9B4F - chains A and B; structure by electron microscopy, 3.27 A resolution.

Chain A (and B):
Protein: Phosphatidylserine synthase 1
Organism: Homo sapiens
Notes: EC 2.7.8.29; engineered mutation(s): P269S; chain B of this document is another copy of the same molecule, construct and numbering; everything in this record applies to it too
UniProtKB: P48651 (PTSS1_HUMAN); residues 1-473 here = UniProt positions 1-473
Amino-acid sequence (481 residues; row label = number of the first residue in the row):
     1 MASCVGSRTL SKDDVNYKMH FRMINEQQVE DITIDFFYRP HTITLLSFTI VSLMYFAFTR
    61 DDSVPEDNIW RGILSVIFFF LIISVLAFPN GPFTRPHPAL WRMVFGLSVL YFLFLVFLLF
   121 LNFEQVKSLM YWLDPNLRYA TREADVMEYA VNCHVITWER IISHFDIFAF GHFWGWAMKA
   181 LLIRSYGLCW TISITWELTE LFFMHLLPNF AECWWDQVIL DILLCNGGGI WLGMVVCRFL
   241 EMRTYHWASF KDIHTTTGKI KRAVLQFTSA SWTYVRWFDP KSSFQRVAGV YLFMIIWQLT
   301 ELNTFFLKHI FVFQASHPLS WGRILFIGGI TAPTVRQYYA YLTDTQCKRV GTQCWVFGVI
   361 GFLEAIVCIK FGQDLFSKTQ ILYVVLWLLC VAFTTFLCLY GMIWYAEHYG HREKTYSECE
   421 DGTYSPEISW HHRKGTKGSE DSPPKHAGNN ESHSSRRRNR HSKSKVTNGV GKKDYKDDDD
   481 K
Unresolved in the structure: 1-39, 249-283, 410-481
Differences from the reference sequence: variant S269 (Pro in P48651); expression tag (474-481)
Cystine bridges: C153-C213
Ion coordination: Ca2+: E197, E200, E212, D221
Swiss-Prot annotation at these positions:
  - modified residue: A2 (N-acetylalanine), S417 (Phosphoserine), S425 (Phosphoserine), S442 (Phosphoserine), S454 (Phosphoserine)
  - natural variant: L265 (L265P: In LMHD), Q353 (Q353R: In LMHD)
Reported in the primary citation:
  - conformationally variable residues: F168, N209
  - Ca2+ coordination: E197, E200, E212, D221
  - contacts within the chain: K179-E301 (salt bridge)
  - catalytic residues: H172 (proposed by the authors, not directly observed)
  - disease-associated variants - L265P: increased catalytic activity (citing earlier work)
  - mutagenesis - F168W, G171W, G175W: decreased catalytic activity
  - mutagenesis - F168A: abolished catalytic activity
  - specificity-determining residues: F313, S320 (by similarity / conservation)

How chain A and chain B interact:
Residue-residue contacts (68):
  T42(A) with W355(B)
  I43(A) with W355(B), hydrophobic
  L46(A) with V359(B), hydrophobic
  I50(A) with V359(B), hydrophobic; F362(B), hydrophobic
  L53(A) with L119(B), hydrophobic; F120(B), hydrophobic
  M54(A) with F362(B), hydrophobic; I366(B), hydrophobic
  F56(A) with F120(B), hydrophobic
  A57(A) with L119(B), hydrophobic; K370(B)
  F58(A) with I366(B), hydrophobic; K370(B)
  R60(A) with F120(B), hydrogen bond (side chain-backbone)
  D62(A) with F120(B); N122(B), hydrogen bond (backbone-side chain); K370(B), salt bridge
  P65(A) with Q125(B), hydrogen bond (backbone-side chain)
  N68(A) with F120(B); Q125(B), hydrogen bond
  I69(A) with Q125(B)
  G72(A) with F117(B)
  S75(A) with F120(B)
  V76(A) with L113(B); F117(B), hydrophobic
  F79(A) with F112(B), hydrophobic; L113(B), hydrophobic; V116(B), hydrophobic
  F80(A) with F80(B), hydrophobic; L113(B), hydrophobic
  I83(A) with V109(B), hydrophobic; F112(B), hydrophobic
  A87(A) with F88(B)
  F88(A) with A87(B); F88(B), hydrophobic
  V109(A) with I83(B), hydrophobic
  F112(A) with F79(B), hydrophobic; I83(B), hydrophobic
  L113(A) with V76(B); F79(B), hydrophobic; F80(B), hydrophobic
  V116(A) with F79(B), hydrophobic
  F117(A) with G72(B); V76(B), hydrophobic
  L119(A) with L53(B), hydrophobic; A57(B), hydrophobic
  F120(A) with L53(B), hydrophobic; F56(B), hydrophobic; R60(B), hydrogen bond (backbone-side chain); D62(B); N68(B); S75(B)
  N122(A) with D62(B), hydrogen bond (side chain-backbone)
  Q125(A) with P65(B), hydrogen bond (side chain-backbone); N68(B), hydrogen bond; I69(B)
  W355(A) with T42(B); I43(B), hydrophobic
  V359(A) with L46(B), hydrophobic; I50(B), hydrophobic
  F362(A) with I50(B), hydrophobic; M54(B), hydrophobic
  I366(A) with M54(B), hydrophobic; F58(B), hydrophobic
  K370(A) with A57(B); F58(B); D62(B), salt bridge
Interface residues without a listed pair, chain A (45 interface residues in all): S63, R71, I73, P89, F105, L121, T352, L363, I369
Interface residues without a listed pair, chain B (45 interface residues in all): S63, R71, I73, P89, F105, L121, T352, L363, I369

Overview:
Chain A and chain B each contribute 45 residues to their interface, with 8 hydrogen bonds and 2 salt bridges.
Polar contacts include D62(A)-K370(B), R60(A)-F120(B) and D62(A)-N122(B). The paper reports the catalytic
residue H172(A); F168W, G171W and G175W of chain A reduce catalytic activity; 5 substitutions were tested in
all.
Both chains are Phosphatidylserine synthase 1 (Homo sapiens). Entry 9B4F (Structure of human PSS1-P269S) was
determined by electron microscopy (same publication as 9B4G).
